PDB entry 6VP4 | X-ray diffraction, 1.83 A resolution | chain A

Chain A:
Protein: 2-oxoglutarate-dependent ethylene/succinate-forming enzyme
From: Pseudomonas savastanoi pv. phaseolicola
Notes: EC 1.13.12.19, 1.14.20.7
UniProtKB: P32021 (EFE_PSESH); numbering as in UniProt (aligned over 1-350)
Sequence (350 residues; numbered 1 to 350; the number before each row is that of its first residue):
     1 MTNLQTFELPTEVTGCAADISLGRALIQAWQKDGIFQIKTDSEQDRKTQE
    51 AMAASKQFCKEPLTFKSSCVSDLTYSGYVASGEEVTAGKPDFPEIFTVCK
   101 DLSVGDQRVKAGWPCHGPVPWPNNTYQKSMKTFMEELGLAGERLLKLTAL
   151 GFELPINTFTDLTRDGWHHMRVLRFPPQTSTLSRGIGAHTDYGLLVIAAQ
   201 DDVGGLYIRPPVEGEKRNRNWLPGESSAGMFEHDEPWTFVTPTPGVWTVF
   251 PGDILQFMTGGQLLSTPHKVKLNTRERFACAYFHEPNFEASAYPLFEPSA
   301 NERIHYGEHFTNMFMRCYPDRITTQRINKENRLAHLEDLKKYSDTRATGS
Not modelled in the structure: 334-350
Bound ions: Fe ion: His189, Asp191, His268 (together with 2-oxoglutaric acid)
Small-molecule neighbours:
  - 2-oxoglutaric acid (AKG): Arg171, Leu173, Phe175, Ile186, His189, Asp191, Leu206, His268, Val270, Arg277, Ala279, Ala281, Phe283
  - arginine (ARG): Glu84, Val85, Thr86, Ala87, Asp91, Arg171, Ile186, His189, Asp191, Tyr192, Ala228, Phe283, Phe314, Arg316, Cys317, Tyr318
Curated features (UniProtKB/Swiss-Prot):
  - binding site (Fe cation): His189, His268
Reported in the primary citation:
  - Fe ion coordination: His189, Asp191
  - binding site for arginine: Glu84, Arg171
  - binding site for 2-oxoglutaric acid: Arg171
  - mutagenesis - D191E: decreased catalytic activity on ethylene

Summary:
Bound to chain A: 2-oxoglutaric acid and arginine. The Fe ion site is built by His189, Asp191 and His268.
Curated annotation (UniProt) lists Fe cation-binding residues His189 and His268. The paper reports a binding
site for arginine at Glu84 and Arg171; D191E reduces catalytic activity on ethylene.
Chain A is 2-oxoglutarate-dependent ethylene/succinate-forming enzyme (Pseudomonas savastanoi pv.
phaseolicola); the structure, Ethylene forming enzyme (EFE) in complex with Fe(II), L-arginine, and 2OG, was
determined by X-ray diffraction, deposited together with 6VP5.
